PDB entry 6C04 | electron microscopy, 3.27 A resolution | chains C and F of the 11 polymer chains in the assembly

== Chain C ==
Molecule: DNA-directed RNA polymerase subunit beta
Source organism: Mycobacterium tuberculosis
Notes: EC 2.7.7.6
Reference sequence: V9Z879 (V9Z879_MYCTX); residues 7-1178 here correspond to UniProt positions 1-1172 (UniProt number = residue number - 6)
Sequence (1179 residues; each row starts with the number of its first residue):
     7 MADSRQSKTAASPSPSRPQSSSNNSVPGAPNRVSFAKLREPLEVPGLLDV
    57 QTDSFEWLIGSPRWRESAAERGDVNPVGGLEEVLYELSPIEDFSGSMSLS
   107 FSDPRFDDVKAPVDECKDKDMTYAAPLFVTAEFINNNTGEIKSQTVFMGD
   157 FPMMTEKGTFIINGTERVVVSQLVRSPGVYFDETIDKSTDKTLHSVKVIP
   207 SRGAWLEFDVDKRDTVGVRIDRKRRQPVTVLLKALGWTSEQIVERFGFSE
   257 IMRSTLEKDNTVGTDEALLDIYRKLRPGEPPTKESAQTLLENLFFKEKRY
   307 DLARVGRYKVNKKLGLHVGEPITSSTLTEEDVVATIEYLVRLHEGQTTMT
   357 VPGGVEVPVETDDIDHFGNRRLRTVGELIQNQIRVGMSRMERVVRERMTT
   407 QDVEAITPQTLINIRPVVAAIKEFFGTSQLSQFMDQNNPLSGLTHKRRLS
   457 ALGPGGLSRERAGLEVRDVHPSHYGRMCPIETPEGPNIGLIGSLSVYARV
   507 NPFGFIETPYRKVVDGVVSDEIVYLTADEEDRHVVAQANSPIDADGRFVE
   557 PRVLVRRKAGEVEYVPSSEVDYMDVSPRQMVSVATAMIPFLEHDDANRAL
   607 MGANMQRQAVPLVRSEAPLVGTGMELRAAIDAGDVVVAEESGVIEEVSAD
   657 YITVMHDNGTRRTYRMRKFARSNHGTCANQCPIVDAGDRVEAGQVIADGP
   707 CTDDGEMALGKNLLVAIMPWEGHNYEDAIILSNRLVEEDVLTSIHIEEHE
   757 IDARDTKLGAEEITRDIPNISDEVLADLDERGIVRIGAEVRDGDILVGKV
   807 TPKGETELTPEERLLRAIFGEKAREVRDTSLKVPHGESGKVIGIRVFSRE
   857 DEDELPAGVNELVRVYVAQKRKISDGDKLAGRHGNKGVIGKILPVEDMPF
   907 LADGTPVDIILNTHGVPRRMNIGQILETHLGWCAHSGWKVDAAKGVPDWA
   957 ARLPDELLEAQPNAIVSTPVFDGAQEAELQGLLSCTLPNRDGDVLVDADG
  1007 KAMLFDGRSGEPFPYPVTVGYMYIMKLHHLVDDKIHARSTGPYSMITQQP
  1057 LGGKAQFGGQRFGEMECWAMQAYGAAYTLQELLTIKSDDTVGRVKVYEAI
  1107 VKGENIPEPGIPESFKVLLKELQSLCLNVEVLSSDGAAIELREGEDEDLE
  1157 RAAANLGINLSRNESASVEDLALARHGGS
Not modelled in the structure: 7-29, 1141-1185
Construct notes: expression tag (1179-1185)

== Chain F ==
Molecule: RNA polymerase sigma factor SigA
Source organism: Mycobacterium tuberculosis
Reference sequence: A0A045HD00 (A0A045HD00_MYCTX); numbering as in UniProt (aligned over 1-528)
Sequence (531 residues; row label = number of the first residue in the row; numbers below 1 keep their minus sign (Gly-2 is residue -2)):
    -2 GPHMAATKASTATDEPVKRTATKSPAASASGAKTGAKRTAAKSASGSPPA
    48 KRATKPAARSVKPASAPQDTTTSTIPKRKTRAAAKSAAAKAPSARGHATK
    98 PRAPKDAQHEAATDPEDALDSVEELDAEPDLDVEPGEDLDLDAADLNLDD
   148 LEDDVAPDADDDLDSGDDEDHEDLEAEAAVAPGQTADDDEEIAEPTEKDK
   198 ASGDFVWDEDESEALRQARKDAELTASADSVRAYLKQIGKVALLNAEEEV
   248 ELAKRIEAGLYATQLMTELSERGEKLPAAQRRDMMWICRDGDRAKNHLLE
   298 ANLRLVVSLAKRYTGRGMAFLDLIQEGNLGLIRAVEKFDYTKGYKFSTYA
   348 TWWIRQAITRAMADQARTIRIPVHMVEVINKLGRIQRELLQDLGREPTPE
   398 ELAKEMDITPEKVLEIQQYAREPISLDQTIGDEGDSQLGDFIEDSEAVVA
   448 VDAVSFTLLQDQLQSVLDTLSEREAGVVRLRFGLTDGQPRTLDEIGQVYG
   498 VTRERIRQIESKTMSKLRHPSRSQVLRDYLD
Not modelled in the structure: -2 to 208, 528
Construct notes: expression tag (-2 to 0)

== Interface between chain C and chain F ==
Pairs across the interface - 54 pairs, chain C then chain F:
  Phe153(C) with Gly391(F)
  Leu275(C) with Ala211(F), hydrophobic
  Arg279(C) with Asp218(F)
  Gly284(C) with Ala219(F); Thr222(F)
  Glu285(C) with Ala215(F); Ala219(F)
  Pro286(C) with Ala219(F)
  Pro287(C) with Leu212(F); Ala215(F); Arg216(F)
  Ile420(C) with Gln388(F)
  Arg421(C) with Arg384(F)
  Gln435(C) with Asp429(F)
  Thr815(C) with Phe453(F)
  Pro816(C) with Phe479(F); Gly480(F); Leu481(F), hydrophobic
  Glu817(C) with Phe453(F); Gln457(F); Leu481(F)
  Arg819(C) with Phe479(F); Pro486(F)
  Leu820(C) with Leu460(F), hydrophobic; Phe479(F), hydrophobic; Leu481(F), hydrophobic
  Leu821(C) with Leu456(F), hydrophobic; Leu460(F), hydrophobic; Leu527(F)
  Arg822(C) with Leu527(F)
  Ala823(C) with Phe479(F), hydrophobic; Met511(F); Arg515(F), hydrogen bond (backbone-side chain)
  Ile824(C) with Met511(F), hydrophobic; Leu514(F); Arg515(F), hydrogen bond (backbone-side chain)
  Phe825(C) with Ser520(F); Leu523(F); Arg524(F); Leu527(F), hydrophobic
  Arg855(C) with Leu411(F)
  Pro1048(C) with Glu440(F)
  Tyr1049(C) with Glu440(F); Asp441(F), hydrogen bond (backbone-backbone)
  Ser1050(C) with Asp441(F)
  Met1051(C) with Asp441(F)
  Leu1057(C) with Asp437(F)
  Gln1062(C) with Phe438(F)
  Val1100(C) with Val445(F), hydrophobic; Ala447(F), hydrophobic
  Tyr1103(C) with Ala447(F); Val448(F), hydrophobic
  Glu1104(C) with Val451(F)
  Lys1108(C) with Leu455(F)
Interface residues without a listed pair, chain C (41 interface residues in all): Ile418, Asn419, Arg465, Asp761, Glu827, Ala863, Gly864, Thr1046, Gln1054, Val1107
Interface residues without a listed pair, chain F (45 interface residues in all): Leu387, Gln414, Gln415, Glu430, Ile439, Thr454, Val475, Gly484, Tyr526

== Summary ==
Chain C and chain F form an interface of 41 and 45 residues respectively, with 3 hydrogen bonds. Polar pairs
include Ala823(C)-Arg515(F), Ile824(C)-Arg515(F) and Tyr1049(C)-Asp441(F).
Chain C is DNA-directed RNA polymerase subunit beta and chain F is RNA polymerase sigma factor SigA, both from
Mycobacterium tuberculosis; the structure, Mtb RNAP Holo/RbpA/double fork DNA -closed clamp, was determined by
electron microscopy, deposited together with 6BZO, 6C05 and 6C06.
